PDB entry 8VEF | electron microscopy, 3.04 A resolution | chains H and L of the 9 polymer chains in the assembly

Chain H:
Name: T5-1E08 UCA Fab heavy chain
From: Homo sapiens
Notes: antibody fragment or engineered binder
Sequence (238 residues; each row starts with the number of its first residue; a row labelled like 35A-35B holds insertion residues (35A, then the next letters in order)):
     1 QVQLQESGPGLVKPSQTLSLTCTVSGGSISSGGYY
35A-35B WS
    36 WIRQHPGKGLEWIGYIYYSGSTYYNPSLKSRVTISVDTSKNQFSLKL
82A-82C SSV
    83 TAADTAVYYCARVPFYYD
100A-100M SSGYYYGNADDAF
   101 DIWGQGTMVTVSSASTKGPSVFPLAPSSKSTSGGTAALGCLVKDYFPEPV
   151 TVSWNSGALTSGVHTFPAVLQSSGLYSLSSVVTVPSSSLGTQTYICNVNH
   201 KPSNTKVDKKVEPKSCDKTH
Not modelled in the structure: 111-220
Disulfides: Cys-22/Cys-92

Chain L:
Name: T5-1E08 UCA Fab light chain
From: Homo sapiens
Notes: antibody fragment or engineered binder
Sequence (214 residues; row label = number of the first residue in the row):
     1 DIQMTQSPSSLSASVGDRVTITCRASQGIRNDLGWYQQKPGKAPKRLIYA
    51 ASSLQSGVPSRFSGSGSGTEFTLTISSLQPEDFATYYCLQHNSYQWTFGQ
   101 GTKVEIKRTVAAPSVFIFPPSDEQLKSGTASVVCLLNNFYPREAKVQWKV
   151 DNALQSGNSQESVTEQDSKDSTYSLSSTLTLSKADYEKHKVYACEVTHQG
   201 LSSPVTKSFNRGEC
Not modelled in the structure: 106-214
Disulfides: Cys-23/Cys-88

Interface between chain H and chain L:
Pairs across the interface (27):
  Tyr-35(H) / Trp-96(L)  hydrophobic
  Ile-37(H) / Phe-98(L)  hydrophobic
  Gln-39(H) / Gln-38(L)  hydrogen bond
  Leu-45(H) / Gln-38(L)
  Leu-45(H) / Tyr-87(L)  hydrophobic
  Leu-45(H) / Phe-98(L)
  Trp-47(H) / Tyr-94(L)
  Trp-47(H) / Gln-95(L)
  Trp-47(H) / Trp-96(L)
  Tyr-50(H) / Tyr-94(L)  hydrogen bond (side chain-backbone)
  Tyr-50(H) / Trp-96(L)
  Tyr-91(H) / Lys-42(L)
  Tyr-91(H) / Ala-43(L)  hydrophobic
  Pro-96(H) / Tyr-49(L)
  Tyr-99(H) / Tyr-49(L)  hydrophobic
  Tyr-99(H) / Ala-50(L)  hydrophobic
  Ala-100L(H) / Tyr-49(L)
  Ala-100L(H) / Gln-55(L)
  Phe-100M(H) / Gln-55(L)
  Phe-100M(H) / Ser-56(L)
  Asp-101(H) / Tyr-36(L)  hydrogen bond
  Asp-101(H) / Arg-46(L)  salt bridge
  Asp-101(H) / Tyr-49(L)
  Asp-101(H) / Gln-55(L)
  Trp-103(H) / Tyr-36(L)
  Trp-103(H) / Pro-44(L)
  Gly-104(H) / Ala-43(L)
Also at the interface, not in a pair above, chain H (19 interface residues in all): Ser-35B, Tyr-58, Tyr-59, Pro-61, Val-95
Also at the interface, not in a pair above, chain L (16 interface residues in all): Ser-53

Overview:
Chain H and chain L form an interface of 19 and 16 residues respectively; the contacts include 3 hydrogen
bonds and 1 salt bridge. Polar pairs include Asp-101(H)/Arg-46(L), Gln-39(H)/Gln-38(L) and
Tyr-50(H)/Tyr-94(L).
Here chain H is T5-1E08 UCA Fab heavy chain and chain L is T5-1E08 UCA Fab light chain, both from Homo
sapiens. Entry 8VEF (Cryo-EM structure of antibody T5-1E08 UCA (unmutated common ancestor) in complex with
stabilized H1N1 Influenza Hemagglutinin ...) was determined by electron microscopy (same publication as 8VEB,
8VED, 8VEE and 8T1G).
